PDB entry 1K5C | X-ray diffraction, 0.96 A resolution | chain A

== Chain A ==
Name: Endopolygalacturonase
Source organism: Chondrostereum purpureum
Notes: EC 3.2.1.15
UniProt: P79074 (P79074_9AGAR); residues 1-335 here correspond to UniProt positions 25-359 (UniProt number = residue number + 24)
Chain sequence (335 residues; numbered 1 to 335; the number before each row is that of its first residue):
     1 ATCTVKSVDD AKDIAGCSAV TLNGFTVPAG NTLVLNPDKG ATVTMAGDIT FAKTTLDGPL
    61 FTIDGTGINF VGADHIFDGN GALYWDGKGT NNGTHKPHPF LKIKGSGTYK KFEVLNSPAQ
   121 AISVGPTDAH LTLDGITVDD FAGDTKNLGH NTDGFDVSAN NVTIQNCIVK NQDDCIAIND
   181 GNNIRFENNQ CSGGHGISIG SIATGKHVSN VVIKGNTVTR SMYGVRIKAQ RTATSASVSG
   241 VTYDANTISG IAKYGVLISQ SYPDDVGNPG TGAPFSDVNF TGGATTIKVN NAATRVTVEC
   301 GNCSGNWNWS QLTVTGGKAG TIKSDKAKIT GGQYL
Disordered / not traced: 1-2
Cystine bridges: Cys3-Cys17, Cys175-Cys191, Cys300-Cys303
Covalent attachments: N-acetylglucosamine (NAG) linked to Asn92, Asn161

== Overview ==
Covalently linked N-acetylglucosamine: at Asn92 and Asn161.
Chain A is Endopolygalacturonase (Chondrostereum purpureum); the structure, Endopolygalacturonase I from
Stereum purpureum at 0.96 A resolution, was determined by X-ray diffraction together with 1KCC and 1KCD from
the same study.
